3JZC - chain A; structure by X-ray diffraction, 2.50 A resolution.

# Chain A
Molecule: Thyroid hormone receptor beta
From: Homo sapiens
Notes: fragment: Ligand Binding Domain
UniProtKB: P10828 (THB_HUMAN); residues 202-461 here = UniProt positions 202-461
Sequence (263 residues; each row starts with the number of its first residue):
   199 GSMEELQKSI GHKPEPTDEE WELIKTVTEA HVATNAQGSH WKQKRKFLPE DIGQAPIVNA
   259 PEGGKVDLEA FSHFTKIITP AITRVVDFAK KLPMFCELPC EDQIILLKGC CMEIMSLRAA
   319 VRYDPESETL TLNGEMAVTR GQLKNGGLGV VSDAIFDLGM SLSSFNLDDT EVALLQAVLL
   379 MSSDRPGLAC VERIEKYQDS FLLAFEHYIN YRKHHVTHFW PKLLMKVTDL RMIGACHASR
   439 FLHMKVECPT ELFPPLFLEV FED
Unresolved in the structure: 199-201, 253-263, 461
Differences from the reference sequence: expression tag (199-201)
Modified residues: Cys294, Cys298, Cys388, Cys434 (s-(dimethylarsenic)cysteine; CAS)
Ligand contacts: 4HY ([4-(4-hydroxy-3-iodo-phenoxy)-3,5-diiodo-phenyl]-acetic acid): Phe269, Phe272, Ile275, Ile276, Ala279, Met310, Met313, Ser314, Arg316, Ala317, Arg320, Thr329, Leu330, Asn331, Leu341, Gly344, Leu346, Ile353, His435, Met442, Phe455
What the authors report for this chain:
  - binding site for 4HY: Arg320, Asn331, His435
  - contacts within the chain: Arg282-Asn331 (hydrogen bond)
  - conformationally variable residues (side-chain flip): Arg320
  - mutagenesis - N331S: decreased binding to 4HY

# Summary
Chain A binds compound 4HY. From the paper: a binding site for 4HY at Arg320, Asn331 and His435; N331S reduces
binding to 4HY.
Chain A is Thyroid hormone receptor beta (Homo sapiens); the structure, Crystal Structure of TR-beta bound to
the selective thyromimetic TRIAC, was determined by X-ray diffraction together with 3JZB from the same study.
